Entry 4CLC (X-ray diffraction, 2.80 A resolution); this record covers chains C and E of the 5 polymer chains in the assembly.

Chain C:
Name: UPF0303 protein YBR137W
Source organism: Saccharomyces cerevisiae
Reference sequence: P38276 (YBY7_YEAST); residue numbers follow UniProt; this construct covers 1-179
Sequence (179 residues; numbered 1 to 179; the number before each row is that of its first residue):
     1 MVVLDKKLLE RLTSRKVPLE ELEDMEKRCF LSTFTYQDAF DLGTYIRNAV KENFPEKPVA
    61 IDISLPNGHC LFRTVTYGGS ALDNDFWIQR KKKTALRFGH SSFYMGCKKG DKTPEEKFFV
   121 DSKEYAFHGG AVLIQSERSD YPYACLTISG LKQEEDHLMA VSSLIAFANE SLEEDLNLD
Not modelled in the structure: 175-179

Chain E:
Name: UPF0303 protein YBR137W
Source organism: Saccharomyces cerevisiae
Reference sequence: P38276 (YBY7_YEAST); residue numbers follow UniProt; this construct covers 1-179
Sequence (179 residues; numbered 1 to 179; the number before each row is that of its first residue):
     1 MVVLDKKLLE RLTSRKTPLE ELEDMEKRCF LSTFTYQDAF DLGTYIRNAV KENFPEKPVA
    61 IDISLPNGHC LFRTVTYGGS ALDNDFWIQR KKKTALRFGH SSFYMGCKKG DKTPEEKFFV
   121 DSKEYAFHGG AVLIQSERSD YPYACLTISG LKQEEDHLMA VSSLIAFANE SLEEDLNLD
Not modelled in the structure: 174-179
Sequence notes: conflict Thr17 (Val in P38276)

How chain C and chain E interact:
Residue-residue contacts (13; chain C residue first):
  Gly78(C) - Tyr141(E)
  Ala81(C) - Arg97(E)
  Ala81(C) - Phe98(E)
  Ala81(C) - Gly99(E)
  Leu82(C) - Arg97(E)  hydrogen bond (backbone-backbone)
  Asp83(C) - Arg97(E)  salt bridge
  Asp83(C) - Phe98(E)
  Phe86(C) - Arg97(E)
  Trp87(C) - Phe119(E)  hydrophobic
  Arg90(C) - Phe119(E)
  Ser122(C) - Phe119(E)
  Lys123(C) - Phe119(E)
  His128(C) - Phe119(E)
Interface residues without a listed pair, chain C (12 interface residues in all): Val75, Ser80
Interface residues without a listed pair, chain E (8 interface residues in all): Lys117, Tyr125, Asp140

Summary:
The interface between chain C and chain E involves 12 residues on one side and 8 on the other; the contacts
include 1 hydrogen bond and 1 salt bridge. Polar contacts include Asp83(C)-Arg97(E) and Leu82(C)-Arg97(E).
Chain C is UPF0303 protein YBR137W and chain E is UPF0303 protein YBR137W, both from Saccharomyces cerevisiae;
the structure, Crystal structure of Ybr137w protein, was determined by X-ray diffraction.
